PDB entry 7D1L | X-ray diffraction, 1.95 A resolution | chains C and D of the 4 polymer chains in the assembly

Chain C (and D):
Protein: Uncharacterized protein
Organism: Caenorhabditis elegans
Notes: fragment: RRM2 domain; chain D of this document is another copy of the same molecule, construct and numbering; everything in this record applies to it too
Reference sequence: O76616 (O76616_CAEEL); numbering as in UniProt (aligned over 201-282)
Sequence (89 residues; row label = number of the first residue in the row):
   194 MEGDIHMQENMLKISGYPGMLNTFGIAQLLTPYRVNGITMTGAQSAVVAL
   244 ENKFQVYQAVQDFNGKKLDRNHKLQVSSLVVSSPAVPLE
Disordered / not traced: 194-199
Modified positions: Mse194, Mse200, Mse233 (selenomethionine); Mse204, Mse213 (selenomethionine; parent Met)
Sequence notes: expression tag (194-200); engineered mutation Mse233 (Ile in O76616)
What the authors report for this chain:
  - mutagenesis - F217E: abolished binding to Uncharacterized protein (chain C)
  - mutagenesis - F217E (90-fold): decreased binding to Embryonic developmental protein tofu-6
  - mutagenesis - F217E, K246A/F247A, Y250A/Q251A: decreased localization to perinuclear granules

Chain C / chain D interface:
Residue-residue contacts (31; chain C residue first):
  Mse213(C) - R227(D)  hydrogen bond (backbone-side chain)
  N215(C) - R227(D)
  N215(C) - V228(D)  hydrogen bond (side chain-backbone)
  N215(C) - N229(D)  hydrogen bond
  T216(C) - F217(D)
  F217(C) - T216(D)
  F217(C) - A220(D)  hydrophobic
  F217(C) - V228(D)
  F217(C) - N229(D)
  F217(C) - G230(D)
  F217(C) - I231(D)  hydrophobic
  A220(C) - F217(D)  hydrophobic
  A220(C) - Q221(D)  hydrogen bond (backbone-side chain)
  Q221(C) - A220(D)  hydrogen bond (side chain-backbone)
  Q221(C) - Q221(D)
  Q221(C) - L223(D)
  Q221(C) - T224(D)
  Q221(C) - Y226(D)  hydrogen bond (side chain-backbone)
  Q221(C) - V228(D)
  L223(C) - Q221(D)
  T224(C) - Q221(D)
  T224(C) - T224(D)
  Y226(C) - Q221(D)  hydrogen bond (backbone-side chain)
  R227(C) - Mse213(D)  hydrogen bond (side chain-backbone)
  R227(C) - N215(D)
  V228(C) - N215(D)  hydrogen bond (backbone-side chain)
  V228(C) - F217(D)
  V228(C) - Q221(D)
  N229(C) - N215(D)  hydrogen bond
  G230(C) - F217(D)
  I231(C) - F217(D)  hydrophobic
Also at the interface, not in a pair above, chain C (16 interface residues in all): L214, P225
Also at the interface, not in a pair above, chain D (16 interface residues in all): L214, P225

Summary:
Chain C and chain D each contribute 16 residues to their interface, with 10 hydrogen bonds. Polar contacts
include Mse213(C)-R227(D), N215(C)-V228(D) and N215(C)-N229(D). The paper reports that F217E, K246A/F247A and
Y250A/Q251A of chain C reduce localization to perinuclear granules; F217E of chain C abolishes binding to
Uncharacterized protein (chain C).
Both chains are Uncharacterized protein (Caenorhabditis elegans). Entry 7D1L (complex structure of two RRM
domains) was determined by X-ray diffraction together with 7D2Y, 7EJO and 7EJS from the same study.
